Entry 2PYO (X-ray diffraction, 2.43 A resolution); this record covers chains J and E of the 10 polymer chains in the assembly.

== Chain J ==
Molecule: 147-nt DNA strand
From: Homo sapiens
Sequence (147 nucleotides; each row starts with the number of its first residue; numbers below 1 keep their minus sign (DA-73 is residue -73)):
   -73 ATCAATATCCACCTGCAGATACTACCAAAAGTGTATTTGGAAACTGCTCC
   -23 ATCAAAAGGCATGTTCAGCTGGATTCCAGCTGAACATGCCTTTTGATGGA
    27 GCAGTTTCCAAATACACTTTTGGTAGTATCTGCAGGTGGATATTGAT
Ion coordination: Mn2+ near DG-34 (its only coordinating residue here)

== Chain E ==
Molecule: Histone H3
From: Drosophila melanogaster
Reference sequence: P02299 (H3_DROME); residues 1-135 here correspond to UniProt positions 2-136 (UniProt number = residue number + 1)
Sequence (135 residues; numbered 1 to 135; the number before each row is that of its first residue):
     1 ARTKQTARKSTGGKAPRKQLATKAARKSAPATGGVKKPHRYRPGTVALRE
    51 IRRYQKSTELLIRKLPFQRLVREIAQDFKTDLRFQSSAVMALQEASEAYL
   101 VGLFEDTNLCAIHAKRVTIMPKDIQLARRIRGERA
Disordered / not traced: 1-36
Ion coordination: Mn2+ near Asp77 (its only coordinating residue here)

== Chain J / chain E interface ==
Residue-residue contacts (25; chain J residue first):
  DC-24(J) with Arg83(E), phosphate contact; Phe84(E), sugar contact; Gln85(E), phosphate contact; Ser86(E), hydrogen bond to the phosphate
  DA-23(J) with Arg72(E), salt bridge to the phosphate; Arg83(E), phosphate contact; Phe84(E), hydrogen bond to the phosphate
  DA-13(J) with Arg63(E), salt bridge to the phosphate
  DG-6(J) with Pro43(E), phosphate contact
  DC-5(J) with Arg42(E), salt bridge to the phosphate; Pro43(E), phosphate contact
  DT-4(J) with Val117(E), phosphate contact; Thr118(E), hydrogen bond to the phosphate
  DG-3(J) with Arg116(E), phosphate contact; Val117(E), hydrogen bond to the phosphate; Thr118(E), hydrogen bond to the phosphate
  DG-2(J) with Arg116(E), phosphate contact; Met120(E), phosphate contact
  DT70(J) with Tyr41(E), phosphate contact
  DG71(J) with Arg40(E), sugar contact; Tyr41(E), phosphate contact; Arg42(E), hydrogen bond to the phosphate; Thr45(E), hydrogen bond to the phosphate
  DA72(J) with Lys37(E), phosphate contact
  DT73(J) with Lys37(E), salt bridge to the phosphate
Other interface residues (no listed pair), chain J (13 interface residues in all): DC-14
Other interface residues (no listed pair), chain E (18 interface residues in all): His39, Lys115

== Summary ==
13 residues of chain J face 18 of chain E across their interface, with 7 hydrogen bonds and 4 salt bridges.
Polar contacts include DC-24(J)-Ser86(E), DA-23(J)-Phe84(E) and DT-4(J)-Thr118(E).
Here chain J is a 147-nt DNA strand (Homo sapiens) and chain E is Histone H3 (Drosophila melanogaster). Entry
2PYO (Drosophila nucleosome core) was determined by X-ray diffraction.
